Entry 1YH8 (X-ray diffraction, 2.70 A resolution); this record covers chains A and B.

# Chain A (and B)
Protein: UDP-3-O-[3-hydroxymyristoyl] N-acetylglucosamine deacetylase
From: Aquifex aeolicus
Notes: EC 3.5.1.-; chain B of this document is another copy of the same molecule, construct and numbering; everything in this record applies to it too
UniProtKB: O67648 (LPXC_AQUAE); the author numbering skips numbers that UniProt does not, so the offset changes along the chain: 2-63 = UniProt 2-63; 69-118 = UniProt 64-113; 120-163 = UniProt 114-157; 167-175 = UniProt 158-166; 1 more segments
Chain sequence (270 residues; numbered 2 to 283; 12 numbers in that range are skipped by the numbering (no residue carries them; nothing is unmodelled there); the number before each row is that of its first residue):
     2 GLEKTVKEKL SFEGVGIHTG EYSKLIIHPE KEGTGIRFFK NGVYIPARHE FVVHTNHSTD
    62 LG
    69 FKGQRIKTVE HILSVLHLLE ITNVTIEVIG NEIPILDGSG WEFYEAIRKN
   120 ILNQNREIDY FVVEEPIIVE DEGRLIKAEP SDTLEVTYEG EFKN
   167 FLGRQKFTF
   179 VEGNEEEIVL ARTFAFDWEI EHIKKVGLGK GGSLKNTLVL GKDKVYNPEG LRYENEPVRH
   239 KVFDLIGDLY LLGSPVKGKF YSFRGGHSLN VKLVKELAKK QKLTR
Not modelled in the structure: 280-283
Sequence notes: engineered mutation A114 (Cys181 in O67648)
Ion coordination: Zn2+ site 1: H29, E95 (shared with G2(B), E126(B) of chain B); Zn2+ site 2: H58, H200; Zn2+ site 3: H79, H238, D242 (together with palmitoleic acid)
Small-molecule neighbours: palmitoleic acid (PAM): I18, H19, H58, E78, H79, T191, F192, A193, I198, I201, G207, G210, S211, T215, V217, H238, D242, H265
Swiss-Prot annotation at these positions:
  - active site: H265 (Proton donor)
  - binding site (Zn(2+)): H79, H238, D242

# Interface between chain A and chain B
Residue-residue contacts (14):
  D195(A) with K222(B); Y224(B)
  W196(A) with K222(B)
  I198(A) with Y224(B), hydrophobic
  E199(A) with K222(B); V223(B)
  K202(A) with L212(B)
  L212(A) with K202(B)
  K222(A) with W196(B); E199(B)
  V223(A) with E199(B)
  Y224(A) with D195(B); E199(B)
  P226(A) with K202(B)
Interface residues without a listed pair, chain B (10 interface residues in all): I198, P226

# In short
The chain A/chain B interface involves 10 residues from each chain. Bound to chain A: palmitoleic acid. The
Zn2+ site 1 is built by H29(A) and E95(A). Curated annotation (UniProt) lists active-site residue H265(A) and
3 Zn2+-binding residues on chain A.
Chain A and chain B are both UDP-3-O-[3-hydroxymyristoyl] N-acetylglucosamine deacetylase (Aquifex aeolicus);
the structure, Crystal structure of Aquifex aeolicus LpxC deacetylase complexed with palmitate, was determined
by X-ray diffraction.
